PDB entry 9FHG | X-ray diffraction, 3.00 A resolution | chains A and B of the 5 polymer chains in the assembly

== Chain A (and B) ==
Name: Multidrug efflux pump subunit AcrB
From: Escherichia coli K-12
Notes: chain B of this document is another copy of the same molecule, construct and numbering; everything in this record applies to it too
UniProtKB: P31224 (ACRB_ECOLI); residue numbers follow UniProt; this construct covers 1-1049
Sequence (1057 residues; each row starts with the number of its first residue):
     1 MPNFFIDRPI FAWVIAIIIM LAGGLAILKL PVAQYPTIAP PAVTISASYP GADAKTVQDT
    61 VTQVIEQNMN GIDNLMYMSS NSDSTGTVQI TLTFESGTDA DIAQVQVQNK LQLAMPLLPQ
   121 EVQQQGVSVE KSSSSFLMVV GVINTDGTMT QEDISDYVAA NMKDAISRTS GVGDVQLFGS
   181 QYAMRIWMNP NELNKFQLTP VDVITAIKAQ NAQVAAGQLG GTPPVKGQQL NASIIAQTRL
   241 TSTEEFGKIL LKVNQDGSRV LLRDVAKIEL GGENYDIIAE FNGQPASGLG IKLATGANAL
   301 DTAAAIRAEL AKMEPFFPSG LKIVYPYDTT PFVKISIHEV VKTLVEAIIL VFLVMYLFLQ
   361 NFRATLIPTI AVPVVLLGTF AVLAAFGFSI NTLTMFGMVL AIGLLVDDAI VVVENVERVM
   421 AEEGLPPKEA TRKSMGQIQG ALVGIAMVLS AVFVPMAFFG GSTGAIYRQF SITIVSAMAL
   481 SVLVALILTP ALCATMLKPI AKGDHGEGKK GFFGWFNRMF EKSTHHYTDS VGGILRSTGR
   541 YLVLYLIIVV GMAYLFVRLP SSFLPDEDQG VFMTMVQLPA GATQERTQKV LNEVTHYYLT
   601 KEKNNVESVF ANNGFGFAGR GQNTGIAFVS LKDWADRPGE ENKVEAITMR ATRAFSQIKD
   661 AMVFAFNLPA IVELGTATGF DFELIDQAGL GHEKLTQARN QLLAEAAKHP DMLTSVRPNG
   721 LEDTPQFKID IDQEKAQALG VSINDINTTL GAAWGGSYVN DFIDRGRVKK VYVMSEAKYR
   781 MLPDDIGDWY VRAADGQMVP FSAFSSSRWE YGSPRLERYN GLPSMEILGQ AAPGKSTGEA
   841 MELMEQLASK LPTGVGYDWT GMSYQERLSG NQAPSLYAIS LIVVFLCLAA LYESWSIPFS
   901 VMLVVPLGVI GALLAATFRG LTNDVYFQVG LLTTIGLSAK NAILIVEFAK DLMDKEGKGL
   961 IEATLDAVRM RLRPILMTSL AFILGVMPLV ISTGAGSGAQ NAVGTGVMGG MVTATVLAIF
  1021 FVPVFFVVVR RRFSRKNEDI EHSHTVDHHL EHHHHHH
Unresolved in the structure: 1045-1057 (chain B: 1034-1057)
Sequence notes: engineered mutation N612 (Val in P31224); expression tag (1050-1057)
UniProt features mapped onto this chain:
  - mutagenesis: H526 (H526Y: Partially restores chloramphenicol resistance to an AcrZ G30R mutant)
Reported in the primary citation:
  - mutagenesis - V612N: increased growth in response to phenicols and linezolid
  - mutagenesis - V612N: decreased growth in response to many of the tested drugs

== Chain A / chain B interface ==
Residue-residue contacts (136):
  R8(A) - E893(B)
  P9(A) - E893(B)
  I10(A) - A889(B)
  I10(A) - E893(B)  hydrogen bond (backbone-side chain)
  I10(A) - W895(B)
  F11(A) - A890(B)  hydrophobic
  F11(A) - E893(B)  hydrogen bond (backbone-side chain)
  W13(A) - W895(B)  hydrophobic
  V14(A) - L886(B)
  V14(A) - A889(B)  hydrophobic
  V14(A) - A890(B)  hydrophobic
  I17(A) - L886(B)  hydrophobic
  L21(A) - I882(B)  hydrophobic
  D101(A) - D73(B)
  D101(A) - I102(B)
  D101(A) - Q106(B)
  Q104(A) - K110(B)
  Q108(A) - N109(B)
  Q108(A) - L113(B)
  Q112(A) - Q112(B)
  Q123(A) - P116(B)
  Q123(A) - L117(B)
  Q124(A) - L117(B)
  V127(A) - L113(B)
  V129(A) - K110(B)  hydrogen bond (backbone-side chain)
  V129(A) - L113(B)  hydrophobic
  K131(A) - D73(B)  salt bridge
  D164(A) - Q67(B)
  D164(A) - N70(B)
  S167(A) - N70(B)
  S167(A) - G71(B)  hydrogen bond (backbone-backbone)
  R168(A) - E66(B)
  R168(A) - M69(B)
  R168(A) - N70(B)
  R168(A) - M78(B)
  R168(A) - N820(B)  hydrogen bond (side chain-backbone)
  S170(A) - D73(B)
  S170(A) - N74(B)  hydrogen bond (side chain-backbone)
  A209(A) - I743(B)
  Q210(A) - Q733(B)
  Q210(A) - Q737(B)
  Q213(A) - T56(B)  hydrogen bond
  Q213(A) - D59(B)
  Q213(A) - T60(B)
  V214(A) - T56(B)
  V214(A) - N747(B)
  A215(A) - Y49(B)  hydrophobic
  A215(A) - G51(B)
  A215(A) - A52(B)  hydrophobic
  A215(A) - G751(B)
  A216(A) - G51(B)  hydrogen bond (backbone-backbone)
  A216(A) - L750(B)  hydrophobic
  A216(A) - W754(B)
  G217(A) - G51(B)  hydrogen bond (backbone-backbone)
  G217(A) - W754(B)
  G217(A) - G755(B)
  Q218(A) - S84(B)  hydrogen bond (side chain-backbone)
  Q218(A) - Q622(B)
  Q218(A) - W754(B)
  Q218(A) - R780(B)
  L219(A) - F727(B)  hydrophobic
  L219(A) - W754(B)  hydrophobic
  L219(A) - M781(B)
  L219(A) - L782(B)
  L219(A) - P783(B)
  L219(A) - W809(B)  hydrophobic
  G220(A) - Q622(B)  hydrogen bond (backbone-side chain)
  G220(A) - R780(B)
  G220(A) - M781(B)  hydrogen bond (backbone-backbone)
  G221(A) - Q622(B)
  G221(A) - R780(B)  hydrogen bond (backbone-side chain)
  G221(A) - M781(B)
  T222(A) - Y275(B)
  T222(A) - D276(B)  hydrogen bond
  T222(A) - Q584(B)
  T222(A) - Q622(B)
  P223(A) - W187(B)  hydrophobic
  P223(A) - Y275(B)
  P223(A) - A777(B)
  P223(A) - R780(B)  hydrogen bond (backbone-side chain)
  P224(A) - Q584(B)
  P224(A) - A777(B)
  P224(A) - M781(B)  hydrophobic
  V225(A) - A777(B)
  V225(A) - K778(B)
  V225(A) - M781(B)  hydrogen bond (backbone-side chain)
  K226(A) - E585(B)  salt bridge
  K226(A) - K589(B)
  G227(A) - E585(B)  hydrogen bond (backbone-side chain)
  Q228(A) - T583(B)  hydrogen bond (backbone-side chain)
  Q228(A) - E585(B)  hydrogen bond (backbone-side chain)
  Q228(A) - M781(B)  hydrogen bond (side chain-backbone)
  Q229(A) - G581(B)
  Q229(A) - T583(B)
  Q229(A) - L782(B)
  L230(A) - T583(B)
  L230(A) - W809(B)  hydrophobic
  N231(A) - G581(B)  hydrogen bond (backbone-backbone)
  N231(A) - Q622(B)  hydrogen bond
  A232(A) - P725(B)
  A232(A) - W809(B)  hydrophobic
  S233(A) - S84(B)
  S233(A) - Q726(B)
  S233(A) - F727(B)  hydrogen bond (backbone-backbone)
  I234(A) - F727(B)
  I234(A) - I729(B)  hydrophobic
  I234(A) - W754(B)  hydrophobic
  I235(A) - D53(B)
  I235(A) - Q726(B)
  I235(A) - F727(B)  hydrogen bond (backbone-backbone)
  I235(A) - K728(B)
  I235(A) - I729(B)  hydrogen bond (backbone-backbone)
  A236(A) - K728(B)  hydrogen bond (backbone-side chain)
  A236(A) - I729(B)
  A236(A) - L750(B)  hydrophobic
  Q237(A) - I743(B)
  Q237(A) - N747(B)  hydrogen bond
  T238(A) - K728(B)
  L250(A) - E734(B)
  L250(A) - Q737(B)  hydrogen bond (backbone-side chain)
  L251(A) - Q737(B)
  K252(A) - Q737(B)
  V253(A) - Q737(B)
  R259(A) - E734(B)  salt bridge
  K312(A) - Q687(B)
  K312(A) - D858(B)  salt bridge
  F316(A) - Q687(B)
  F316(A) - V855(B)
  F316(A) - G856(B)
  I763(A) - D59(B)
  G766(A) - Q63(B)  hydrogen bond (backbone-side chain)
  R767(A) - Q63(B)
  R767(A) - Q67(B)  hydrogen bond
  V768(A) - D59(B)
  V768(A) - Q63(B)  hydrogen bond (backbone-side chain)
  V768(A) - Q67(B)  hydrogen bond (backbone-side chain)
Other interface residues (no listed pair), chain A (69 interface residues in all): I18, I102, V105, M115, G126, N161, V172, G257, R765
Other interface residues (no listed pair), chain B (77 interface residues in all): P50, L75, V105, A582, A688, G689, M774, G821, G854, V883, S894

== Summary ==
69 residues of chain A and 77 residues of chain B are in contact, with 32 hydrogen bonds and 4 salt bridges.
Polar contacts include K131(A)-D73(B), K226(A)-E585(B) and R259(A)-E734(B). The paper reports that V612N of
chain A increases growth in response to phenicols and linezolid; V612N of chain A reduces growth in response
to many of the tested drugs.
Both chains are Multidrug efflux pump subunit AcrB (Escherichia coli K-12). Entry 9FHG (Crystallographic
structure of AcrB V612N in LTO state) was determined by X-ray diffraction (same publication as 9FE2, 9FE3,
9FHC and 9FHJ).
